PDB entry 4AZW | X-ray diffraction, 2.47 A resolution | chain A

== Chain A ==
Protein: WBDD
Organism: Escherichia coli
Reference sequence: Q47592 (Q47592_ECOLX); numbering as in UniProt (aligned over 2-458)
Sequence (471 residues; row label = number of the first residue in the row; numbers below 1 keep their minus sign (Met-12 is residue -12)):
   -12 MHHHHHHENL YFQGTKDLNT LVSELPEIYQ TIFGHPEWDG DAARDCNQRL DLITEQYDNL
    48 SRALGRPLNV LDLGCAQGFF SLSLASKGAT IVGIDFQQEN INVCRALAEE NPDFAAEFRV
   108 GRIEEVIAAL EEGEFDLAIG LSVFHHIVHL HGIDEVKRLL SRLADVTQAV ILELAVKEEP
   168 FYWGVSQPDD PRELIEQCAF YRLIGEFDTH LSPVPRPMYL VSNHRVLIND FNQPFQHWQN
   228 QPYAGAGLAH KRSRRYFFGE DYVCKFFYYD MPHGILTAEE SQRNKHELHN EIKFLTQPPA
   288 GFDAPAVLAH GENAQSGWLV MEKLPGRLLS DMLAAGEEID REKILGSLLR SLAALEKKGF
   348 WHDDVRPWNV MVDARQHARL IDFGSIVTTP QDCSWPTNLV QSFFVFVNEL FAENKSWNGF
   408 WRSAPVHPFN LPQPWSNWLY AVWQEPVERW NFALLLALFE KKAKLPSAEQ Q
Disordered / not traced: -12 to 4, 196-202, 377-382, 399-417, 450-458
Construct notes: expression tag (-12 to 1); conflict Phe168 (Leu in Q47592), Lys345 (Gln in Q47592)
Curated features (UniProtKB/Swiss-Prot):
  - binding site (S-adenosyl-L-methionine): Tyr16, Gln17, Arg36, Gly61, Asp82 to Asn87, Gly108 to Glu111, Leu128
  - binding site (ATP): Pro229, His237, Arg241 to Tyr243, Lys252, Glu274, Glu309 to Leu311, Met358, Asp369
Metal / ion sites: Mg2+ site 1: Glu274, Asp369 (together with ATP); Mg2+ site 2: Asn356, Asp369 (together with ATP)
Residues lining bound ligands:
  - ATP (adenosine-5'-triphosphate): Pro229, Tyr230, His237, Arg241, Tyr243, Phe245, Val250, Lys252, Phe254, Glu274, Pro292, Met308, Glu309, Lys310, Leu311, Leu315, Asp351, Trp355, Asn356, Met358, Ile368, Asp369
  - S-adenosylmethionine (SAM): Tyr16, Gln17, Arg31, Arg36, Leu60, Gly61, Ala63, Phe67, Asp82, Phe83, Gln84, Asn87, Gly108, Arg109, Ile110, Glu111, Leu128, Ser129, Val130, His133, Ile134, Glu160
From the paper describing this entry:
  - contacts within the chain: Tyr230-Trp355 (pi stacking)
  - Mg2+ coordination: Glu274, Asn356, Asp369
  - binding site for ATP: Tyr230, Asp351 (proposed by the authors, not directly observed)
  - mutagenesis - Y230F, D351A, D351E: abolished catalytic activity
  - mutagenesis - W355F: unchanged catalytic activity
  - mutagenesis - D350A, W355H: decreased catalytic activity
  - mutagenesis - R270A, E274A: decreased catalytic activity on 2alpha-MB
  - mutagenesis - Y16F, H132A, H133A, R203A: abolished catalytic activity on S-adenosylmethionine
  - mutagenesis - N34D/Q35E/H197E (less than 10%): decreased catalytic activity on S-adenosylmethionine

== Summary ==
Ligands of chain A: ATP and S-adenosylmethionine. The Mg2+ site 1 is built by Glu274 and Asp369. Curated
annotation (UniProt) lists 15 S-adenosyl-L-methionine-binding residues and 12 ATP-binding residues. The paper
reports a binding site for ATP at Tyr230 and Asp351; Y16F, H132A and H133A, among others, abolish catalytic
activity on S-adenosylmethionine; 13 substitutions were tested in all.
Chain A is WBDD (Escherichia coli); the structure, Crystal structure of monomeric WbdD, was determined by
X-ray diffraction together with 4AZS, 4AZT and 4AZV from the same study.
